Entry 8VUE (electron microscopy, 3.59 A resolution); this record covers chains D and E of the 12 polymer chains in the assembly.

# Chain D
Protein: Hemagglutinin HA2 chain
Organism: Influenza A virus
UniProtKB: A7Y8E2 (A7Y8E2_9INFA); residues 330-498 here correspond to UniProt positions 342-510 (UniProt number = residue number + 12)
Chain sequence (169 residues; each row starts with the number of its first residue):
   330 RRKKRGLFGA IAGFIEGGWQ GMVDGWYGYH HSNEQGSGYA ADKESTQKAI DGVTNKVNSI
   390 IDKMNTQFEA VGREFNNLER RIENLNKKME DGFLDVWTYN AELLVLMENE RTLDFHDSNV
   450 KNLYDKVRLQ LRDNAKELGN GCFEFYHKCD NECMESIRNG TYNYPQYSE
Not modelled in the structure: 330-334
Disulfides: C478-C482

# Chain E
Protein: Hemagglutinin HA1 chain
Organism: Influenza A virus
UniProtKB: A0A0E3TW62 (A0A0E3TW62_9INFA); residues 5-329 here correspond to UniProt positions 1-325 (UniProt number = residue number - 4)
Chain sequence (326 residues; each row starts with the number of its first residue):
     4 QDQICIGYHA NNSTEQVDTI MEKNVTVTHA QDILEKTHNG KLCDLDGVKP LILRDCSVAG
    64 WLLGNPMCDE FINVPEWSYI VEKANPTNDL CYPGSFNDYE ELKHLLSRIN HFEKIQIIPK
   124 SSWSDHEASS GVSSACPYLG SPSFFRNVVW LIKKNSTYPT IKKSYNNTNQ EDLLVLWGIH
   184 HPNDAAEQTR LYQNPTTYIS IGTSTLNQRL VPKIATRSKV NGQSGRMEFF WTILKPNDAI
   244 NFESNGNFIA PEYAYKIVKK GDSAIMKSEL EYGNCNTKCQ TPMGAINSSM PFHNIHPLTI
   304 GECPKYVKSN RLVLATGLRN SPQRES
Not modelled in the structure: 325-329
Disulfides: C46-C278, C59-C71, C94-C139, C282-C306
Covalently attached groups: N-acetylglucosamine (NAG) linked to N169
Differences from the reference sequence: expression tag (4)

# Chain D / chain E interface
Pairs across the interface (6):
  G381(D) - M24(E)
  N384(D) - I23(E)
  N384(D) - M24(E)
  K385(D) - I23(E)
  S388(D) - I23(E)
  E437(D) - I23(E)
Other interface residues (no listed pair), chain D (8 interface residues in all): D380, L433, F444
Other interface residues (no listed pair), chain E (4 interface residues in all): E25, K26

# In short
8 residues of chain D face 4 of chain E across their interface. Covalently linked N-acetylglucosamine: at
N169(E).
Here chain D is Hemagglutinin HA2 chain and chain E is Hemagglutinin HA1 chain, both from Influenza A virus.
Entry 8VUE (L5A7 Fab bound to Indonesia2005 Hemagglutinin) was determined by electron microscopy, deposited
together with 8VVB.
